PDB entry 9G6C | electron microscopy, 1.80 A resolution | chains B and D of the 4 polymer chains in the assembly

[Chain B (and D)]
Molecule: Osteopetrosis-associated transmembrane protein 1
Source organism: Homo sapiens
Notes: chain D of this document is another copy of the same molecule, construct and numbering; everything in this record applies to it too
Reference sequence: Q86WC4 (OSTM1_HUMAN); residues 1-334 here = UniProt positions 1-334
Amino-acid sequence (334 residues; each row starts with the number of its first residue):
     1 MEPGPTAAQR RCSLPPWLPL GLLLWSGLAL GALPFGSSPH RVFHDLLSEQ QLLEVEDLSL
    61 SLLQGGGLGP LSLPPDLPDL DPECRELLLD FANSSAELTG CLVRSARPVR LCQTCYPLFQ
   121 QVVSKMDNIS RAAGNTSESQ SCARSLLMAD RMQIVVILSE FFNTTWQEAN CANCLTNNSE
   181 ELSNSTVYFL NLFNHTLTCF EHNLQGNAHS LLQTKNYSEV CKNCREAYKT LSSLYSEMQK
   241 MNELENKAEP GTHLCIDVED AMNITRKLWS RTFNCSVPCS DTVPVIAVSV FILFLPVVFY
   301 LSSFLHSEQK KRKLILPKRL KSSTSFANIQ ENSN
Not modelled in the structure: 1-72, 132-140, 206-216, 311-334 (chain D: 1-78, 132-140, 206-216, 311-334)
Disulfides: Cys84-Cys142, Cys112-Cys171, Cys174-Cys255, Cys199-Cys224, Cys221-Cys275
Curated features (UniProtKB/Swiss-Prot):
  - modified residue (Phosphoserine): Ser322, Ser325, Ser333
  - glycosylation (N-linked (GlcNAc...) asparagine): Asn93, Asn128, Asn135, Asn163, Asn177, Asn184, Asn194, Asn216, Asn263, Asn274

[How chain B and chain D interact]
Contacting residue pairs - 84 pairs, chain B then chain D:
  Leu73(B) - Leu197(D)
  Leu73(B) - Phe200(D)  hydrophobic
  Leu73(B) - Glu201(D)  hydrogen bond (backbone-side chain)
  Leu73(B) - Leu204(D)
  Leu73(B) - Leu268(D)  hydrophobic
  Asp76(B) - Arg107(D)  hydrogen bond (backbone-side chain)
  Leu77(B) - Ile264(D)
  Leu77(B) - Lys267(D)
  Leu77(B) - Leu268(D)  hydrophobic
  Asp79(B) - Arg107(D)
  Leu80(B) - Arg107(D)
  Arg85(B) - Arg104(D)  hydrogen bond (side chain-backbone)
  Leu88(B) - Val103(D)
  Leu88(B) - Arg104(D)
  Leu89(B) - Arg104(D)
  Phe91(B) - Val103(D)  hydrophobic
  Ala92(B) - Gly100(D)
  Ala92(B) - Val103(D)
  Ala92(B) - Arg104(D)
  Ser95(B) - Thr99(D)
  Ala96(B) - Ala96(D)
  Thr99(B) - Ser95(D)
  Thr99(B) - Ala96(D)
  Thr99(B) - Thr99(D)  hydrogen bond
  Thr99(B) - Leu158(D)
  Gly100(B) - Ala92(D)
  Gly100(B) - Ala96(D)
  Leu102(B) - Ile154(D)
  Val103(B) - Leu88(D)
  Val103(B) - Phe91(D)  hydrophobic
  Val103(B) - Ala92(D)  hydrophobic
  Val103(B) - Leu158(D)  hydrophobic
  Arg104(B) - Leu88(D)
  Arg104(B) - Leu89(D)
  Arg104(B) - Ala92(D)
  Ala106(B) - Asp150(D)
  Ala106(B) - Ile154(D)  hydrophobic
  Arg107(B) - Leu80(D)
  Arg107(B) - Ser145(D)  hydrogen bond (side chain-backbone)
  Arg107(B) - Leu146(D)
  Arg107(B) - Ala149(D)
  Arg107(B) - Asp150(D)  salt bridge
  Pro108(B) - Asp79(D)
  Val109(B) - Asp150(D)
  Leu111(B) - Met152(D)  hydrophobic
  Leu111(B) - Ile154(D)  hydrophobic
  Ser145(B) - Arg107(D)  hydrogen bond (backbone-side chain)
  Leu146(B) - Arg107(D)
  Ala149(B) - Lys267(D)
  Asp150(B) - Ala106(D)
  Asp150(B) - Val109(D)
  Asp150(B) - Asp260(D)
  Arg151(B) - Glu168(D)  hydrogen bond (side chain-backbone)
  Arg151(B) - His253(D)
  Arg151(B) - Leu254(D)
  Arg151(B) - Ile256(D)
  Arg151(B) - Glu259(D)  salt bridge
  Met152(B) - Leu111(D)  hydrophobic
  Met152(B) - Thr165(D)
  Met152(B) - Glu168(D)
  Met152(B) - Ala169(D)  hydrophobic
  Ile154(B) - Leu102(D)
  Ile154(B) - Ala106(D)  hydrophobic
  Ile154(B) - Leu111(D)  hydrophobic
  Ile157(B) - Phe161(D)  hydrophobic
  Ile157(B) - Thr165(D)
  Leu158(B) - Thr99(D)
  Leu158(B) - Val103(D)  hydrophobic
  Leu158(B) - Phe161(D)  hydrophobic
  Phe161(B) - Leu158(D)  hydrophobic
  Phe161(B) - Phe161(D)  hydrophobic
  Thr165(B) - Met152(D)
  Thr165(B) - Ile154(D)
  Thr165(B) - Ile157(D)
  Glu168(B) - Arg151(D)  hydrogen bond (backbone-side chain)
  Glu168(B) - Met152(D)
  Ala169(B) - Met152(D)
  His253(B) - Arg151(D)
  Leu254(B) - Arg151(D)
  Ile256(B) - Arg151(D)
  Ile256(B) - Met152(D)  hydrophobic
  Glu259(B) - Arg151(D)  salt bridge
  Asp260(B) - Asp150(D)
  Lys267(B) - Ala149(D)
Other interface residues (no listed pair), chain B (44 interface residues in all): Pro74, Pro78, Arg110
Other interface residues (no listed pair), chain D (44 interface residues in all): Pro108, Phe273

[In short]
The chain B/chain D interface involves 44 residues from each chain, with 8 hydrogen bonds and 3 salt bridges.
Among the polar pairs are Arg107(B)-Asp150(D), Arg151(B)-Glu259(D) and Leu73(B)-Glu201(D).
Both chains are Osteopetrosis-associated transmembrane protein 1 (Homo sapiens). Entry 9G6C (CLC7/OSTM1
complex with bound PIP2 lipid) was determined by electron microscopy together with 9G6D and 9G6E from the same
study.
